1NK9 - chains C and A of the 3 polymer chains in the assembly; structure by X-ray diffraction, 1.90 A resolution.

# Chain C
Molecule: DNA template strand
Sequence (15 nucleotides; numbered 1 to 15; the number before each row is that of its first residue):
     1 GTACGTGCTG ATCGC
Unresolved in the structure: 1-3

# Chain A
Name: DNA polymerase I
Source organism: Geobacillus stearothermophilus
Notes: EC 2.7.7.7; fragment: bacillus fragment (analogous to the e. coli klenow fragment)
Reference sequence: P52026 (DPO1_BACST); residue numbers follow UniProt; this construct covers 304-876
Sequence (580 residues; numbered 297 to 876; the number before each row is that of its first residue):
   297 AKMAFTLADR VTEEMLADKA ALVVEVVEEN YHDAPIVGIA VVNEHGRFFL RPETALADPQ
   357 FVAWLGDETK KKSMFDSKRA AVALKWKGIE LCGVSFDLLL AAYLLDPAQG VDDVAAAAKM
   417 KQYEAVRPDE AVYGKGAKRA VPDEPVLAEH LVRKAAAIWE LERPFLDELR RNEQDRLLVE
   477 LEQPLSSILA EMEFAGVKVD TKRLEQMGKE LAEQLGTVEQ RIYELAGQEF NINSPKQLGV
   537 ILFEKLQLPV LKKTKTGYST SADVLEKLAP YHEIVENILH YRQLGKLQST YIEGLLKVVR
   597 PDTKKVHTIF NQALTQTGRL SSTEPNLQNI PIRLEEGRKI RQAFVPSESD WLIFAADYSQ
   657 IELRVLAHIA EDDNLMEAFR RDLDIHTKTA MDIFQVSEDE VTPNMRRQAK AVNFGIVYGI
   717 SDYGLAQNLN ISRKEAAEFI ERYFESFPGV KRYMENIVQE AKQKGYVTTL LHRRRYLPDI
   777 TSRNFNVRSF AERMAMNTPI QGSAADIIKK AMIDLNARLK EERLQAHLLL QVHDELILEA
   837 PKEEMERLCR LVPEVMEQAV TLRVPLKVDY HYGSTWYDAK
Ion coordination: Mg2+: Asp653, Tyr654, Asp830

# Chain C / chain A interface
Pairs across the interface - 27 pairs, chain C then chain A:
  DC4(C) with Tyr714(A), base contact; Phe786(A), phosphate contact
  DG5(C) with Phe786(A), phosphate contact
  DT6(C) with Leu610(A), phosphate contact; Thr611(A), phosphate contact; Gln612(A), phosphate contact; Ser617(A), phosphate contact
  DG7(C) with Lys582(A), base contact; Leu610(A), phosphate contact; Ser617(A), hydrogen bond to the phosphate; Ser618(A), sugar contact; Thr619(A), phosphate contact; Asn622(A), hydrogen bond to the sugar; Asn625(A), base contact
  DC8(C) with Thr619(A), phosphate contact; Glu620(A), hydrogen bond to the phosphate; Asn622(A), sugar contact
  DT9(C) with Ser585(A), phosphate contact; Thr586(A), sugar contact; Gly590(A), phosphate contact
  DG10(C) with Asn529(A), phosphate contact
  DA11(C) with Asn527(A), hydrogen bond to the phosphate; Asn529(A), sugar contact; Ser530(A), phosphate contact
  DT12(C) with Ser530(A), hydrogen bond to the phosphate; Gln533(A), phosphate contact
  DC13(C) with Lys532(A), salt bridge to the phosphate
Other interface residues (no listed pair), chain A (23 interface residues in all): Arg615, Pro621, Gln797

# Overview
The interface between chain C and chain A involves 10 residues on one side and 23 on the other; the contacts
include 5 hydrogen bonds and 1 salt bridge. Among the polar pairs are DG7(C)-Asn622(A), DG7(C)-Ser617(A) and
DC8(C)-Glu620(A).
Chain C is DNA template strand and chain A is DNA polymerase I (Geobacillus stearothermophilus); the
structure, A bacillus DNA polymerase I product complex bound to a guanine-thymine mismatch after two rounds of
..., was determined by X-ray diffraction, deposited together with 1NJW, 1NJX, 1NJY, 1NJZ, 1NK0, 1NK4 and 7
further entries.
